PDB entry 6ZHX | electron microscopy, 2.50 A resolution | chains D and I of the 12 polymer chains in the assembly

== Chain D ==
Molecule: Histone H2B 1.1
From: Xenopus laevis
Reference sequence: P02281 (H2B11_XENLA); residues 1-122 here correspond to UniProt positions 5-126 (UniProt number = residue number + 4)
Sequence (123 residues; numbered 0 to 122; the number before each row is that of its first residue; numbering starts at 0):
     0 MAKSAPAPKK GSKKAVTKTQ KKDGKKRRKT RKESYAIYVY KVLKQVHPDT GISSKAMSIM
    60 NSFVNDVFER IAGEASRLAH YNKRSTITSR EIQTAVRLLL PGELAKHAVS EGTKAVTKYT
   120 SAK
Disordered / not traced: 0-25
Differences from the reference sequence: initiating methionine (0); conflict Thr29 (Ser33 in P02281)
UniProt features mapped onto this chain:
  - modified residue: Lys2 (N6-acetyllysine), Lys9 (N6-acetyllysine), Ser11 (Phosphoserine), Lys12 (N6-acetyllysine), Lys17 (N6-acetyllysine)
  - glycosylation: Ser109 (O-linked (GlcNAc) serine)
  - cross-link: Lys117 (Glycyl lysine isopeptide (Lys-Gly) (interchain with G-Cter in ubiquitin))

== Chain I ==
Molecule: DNA (145-MER) Widom 601 sequence
From: synthetic construct
Sequence (145 nucleotides; numbered -72 to 72; the number before each row is that of its first residue; numbers below 1 keep their minus sign (DA-72 is residue -72)):
   -72 ATCAGAATCC CGGTGCCGAG GCCGCTCAAT TGGTCGTAGA CAGCTCTAGC ACCGCTTAAA
   -12 CGCACGTACG CGCTGTCCCC CGCGTTTTAA CCGCCAAGGG GATTACTCCC TAGTCTCCAG
    48 GCACGTGTCA GATATATACA TCGAT

== Chain D / chain I interface ==
Residue-residue contacts (19):
  Arg26(D) - DT30(I)  phosphate contact
  Arg26(D) - DT31(I)  salt bridge to the phosphate
  Arg27(D) - DT-47(I)  salt bridge to the phosphate
  Thr29(D) - DT30(I)  hydrogen bond to the phosphate
  Arg30(D) - DT-47(I)  hydrogen bond to the sugar
  Arg30(D) - DC-46(I)  sugar contact
  Glu32(D) - DA-45(I)  sugar contact
  Tyr39(D) - DG-53(I)  hydrogen bond to the phosphate
  Gly50(D) - DG-53(I)  phosphate contact
  Ile51(D) - DA-54(I)  sugar contact
  Ile51(D) - DG-53(I)  hydrogen bond to the phosphate
  Ser52(D) - DA-54(I)  phosphate contact
  Ser53(D) - DA-54(I)  hydrogen bond to the phosphate
  Arg83(D) - DG-34(I)  phosphate contact
  Arg83(D) - DA-33(I)  salt bridge to the phosphate
  Ser84(D) - DA-35(I)  phosphate contact
  Ser84(D) - DG-34(I)  hydrogen bond to the phosphate
  Thr85(D) - DA-35(I)  phosphate contact
  Thr85(D) - DG-34(I)  hydrogen bond to the phosphate
Also at the interface, not in a pair above, chain D (14 interface residues in all): Lys82
Also at the interface, not in a pair above, chain I (12 interface residues in all): DG-52, DC-48

== Summary ==
The interface between chain D and chain I involves 14 residues on one side and 12 on the other; the contacts
include 7 hydrogen bonds and 3 salt bridges. Polar contacts include Arg30(D)-DT-47(I), Thr29(D)-DT30(I) and
Tyr39(D)-DG-53(I).
Chain D is Histone H2B 1.1 (Xenopus laevis) and chain I is DNA (145-MER) Widom 601 sequence (synthetic
construct); the structure, Cryo-EM structure of the regulatory linker of ALC1 bound to the nucleosome's acidic
patch: nucleosome class, was determined by electron microscopy together with 6ZHY from the same study.
